Entry 9CQL (electron microscopy, 3.46 A resolution); this record covers chains E and J of the 8 polymer chains in the assembly.

== Chain E ==
Name: 9C2 TCR delta chain
From: Homo sapiens
Amino-acid sequence (280 residues; each row starts with the number of its first residue):
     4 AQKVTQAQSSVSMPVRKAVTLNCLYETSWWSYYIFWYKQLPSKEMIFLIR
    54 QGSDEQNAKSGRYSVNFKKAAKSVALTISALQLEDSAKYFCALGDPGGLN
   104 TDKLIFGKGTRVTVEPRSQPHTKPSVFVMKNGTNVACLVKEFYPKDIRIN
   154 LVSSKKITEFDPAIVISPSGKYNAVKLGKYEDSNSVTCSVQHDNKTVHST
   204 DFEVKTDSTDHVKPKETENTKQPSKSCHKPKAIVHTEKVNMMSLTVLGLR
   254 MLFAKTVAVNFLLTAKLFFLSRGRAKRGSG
Not modelled in the structure: 4, 207-283
Disulfide bonds: C26-C94, C140-C191
Covalently attached groups: N-acetylglucosamine (NAG) linked to N134, N197

== Chain J ==
Name: anti TCR variable delta 1 Fab heavy chain Fab 3
From: Mus musculus
Notes: antibody fragment or engineered binder
Amino-acid sequence (224 residues; numbered 1 to 224; the number before each row is that of its first residue):
     1 QVQLQQPGADLVRPGTSVKLSCKASGYTFTSYWMHWVQQRPGQGLEWIGV
    51 IDPSDSYTNYNQKFKGKATLTVDTSSSTAYMQLSSLTSEDSAVYYCARSD
   101 DYDEGYFFDQWGQGTTLTVSAAKTTPPSVYPLAPGSAAQTNSMVTLGCLV
   151 KGYFPEPVTVTWNSGSLSSGVHTFPAVLQSDLYTLSSSVTVPSSTWPSET
   201 VTCNVAHPASSTKVDKKIVPRDCG
Not modelled in the structure: 120-224
Disulfide bonds: C22-C96

== Chain E / chain J interface ==
Contacting residue pairs (11):
  V18(E) - D55(J)
  R19(E) - S54(J)  hydrogen bond
  R19(E) - D55(J)
  R120(E) - D52(J)  salt bridge
  R120(E) - D55(J)  salt bridge
  R120(E) - Y57(J)
  S121(E) - D103(J)  hydrogen bond
  Q122(E) - Y57(J)  hydrogen bond
  P123(E) - Y102(J)
  S172(E) - Y57(J)
  K174(E) - N59(J)
Interface residues without a listed pair, chain J (8 interface residues in all): W33

== In short ==
Chain E and chain J each contribute 8 residues to their interface, with 3 hydrogen bonds and 2 salt bridges.
Among the polar pairs are R120(E)-D52(J), R120(E)-D55(J) and R19(E)-S54(J). Covalently linked
N-acetylglucosamine: at N134(E) and N197(E).
Here chain E is 9C2 TCR delta chain (Homo sapiens) and chain J is anti TCR variable delta 1 Fab heavy chain
Fab 3 (Mus musculus). Entry 9CQL (Dimeric 9C2 gamma delta TCR bound by Fab 3) was determined by electron
microscopy, deposited together with 9CQ4, 9CQ7 and 9CQ8.
